Entry 6I97 (X-ray diffraction, 3.35 A resolution); this record covers chains B and D of the 4 polymer chains in the assembly.

# Chain B
Molecule: TonB-dependent receptor
Source organism: Pseudomonas aeruginosa
UniProtKB: A0A485EWC9 (A0A485EWC9_PSEAI); residues 53-820 here correspond to UniProt positions 27-794 (UniProt number = residue number - 26)
Sequence (768 residues; row label = number of the first residue in the row):
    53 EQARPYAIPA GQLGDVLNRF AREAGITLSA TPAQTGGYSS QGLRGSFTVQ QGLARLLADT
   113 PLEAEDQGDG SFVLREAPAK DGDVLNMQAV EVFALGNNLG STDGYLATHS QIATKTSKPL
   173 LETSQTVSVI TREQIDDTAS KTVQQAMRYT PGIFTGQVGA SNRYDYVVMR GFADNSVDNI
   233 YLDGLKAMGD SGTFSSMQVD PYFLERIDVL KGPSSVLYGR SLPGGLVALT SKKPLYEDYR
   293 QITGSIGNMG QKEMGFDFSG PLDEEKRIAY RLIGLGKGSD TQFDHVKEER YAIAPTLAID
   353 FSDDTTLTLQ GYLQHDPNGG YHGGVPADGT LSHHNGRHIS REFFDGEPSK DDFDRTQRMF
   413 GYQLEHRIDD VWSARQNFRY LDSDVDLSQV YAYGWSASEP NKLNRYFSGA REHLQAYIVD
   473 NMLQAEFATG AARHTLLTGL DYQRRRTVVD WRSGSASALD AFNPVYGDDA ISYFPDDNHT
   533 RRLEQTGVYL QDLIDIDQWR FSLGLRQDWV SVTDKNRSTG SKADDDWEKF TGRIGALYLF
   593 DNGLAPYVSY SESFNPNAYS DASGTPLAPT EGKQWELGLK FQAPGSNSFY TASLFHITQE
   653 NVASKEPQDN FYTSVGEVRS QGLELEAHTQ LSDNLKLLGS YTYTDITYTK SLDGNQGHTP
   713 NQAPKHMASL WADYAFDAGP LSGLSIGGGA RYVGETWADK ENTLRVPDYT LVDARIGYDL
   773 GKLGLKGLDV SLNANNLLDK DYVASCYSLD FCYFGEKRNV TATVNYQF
Disordered / not traced: 131-134, 150-154
Disulfide bonds: Cys798-Cys804
Residues lining bound ligands: Ferrioxamine B (0UE): Tyr216, Tyr218, Val229, Ser243, Gly244, Thr245, Phe246, His374, Gly375, Gly376, Gln441, Tyr443, Ser460, Trp503, Lys657, Glu658, Pro659, Asp661, Asn662, Tyr664, Tyr799, Phe803, Tyr805

# Chain D
Molecule: Protein TonB
Source organism: Pseudomonas aeruginosa
UniProtKB: A0A2R3J1C6 (A0A2R3J1C6_PSEAI); residues 251-340 here correspond to UniProt positions 250-339 (UniProt number = residue number - 1)
Sequence (90 residues; row label = number of the first residue in the row):
   251 DSDIKPLRMD PPVYPRMAQA RGIEGRVKVL FTITSDGRID DIQVLESVPS RMFDREVRQA
   311 MAKWRFEPRV SGGKIVARQA TKMFFFKIEK

# Interface between chain B and chain D
Contacting residue pairs (14):
  Asn70(B) - Glu339(D)
  Arg74(B) - Glu339(D)
  Thr79(B) - Gln269(D)  hydrogen bond
  Ser81(B) - Val263(D)
  Ser81(B) - Tyr264(D)
  Thr83(B) - Pro261(D)
  Gln86(B) - Pro261(D)
  Asp121(B) - Arg266(D)  salt bridge
  Ser123(B) - Val263(D)
  Val125(B) - Val263(D)  hydrophobic
  Leu126(B) - Pro261(D)
  Arg127(B) - Asp260(D)  salt bridge
  Arg127(B) - Lys313(D)
  Glu128(B) - Arg258(D)  salt bridge
Other interface residues (no listed pair), chain D (12 interface residues in all): Leu257, Pro262, Lys340

# In short
Chain B and chain D each contribute 12 residues to their interface, with 1 hydrogen bond and 3 salt bridges.
Polar pairs include Asp121(B)-Arg266(D), Arg127(B)-Asp260(D) and Glu128(B)-Arg258(D). Chain B binds
Ferrioxamine B.
Chain B is TonB-dependent receptor and chain D is Protein TonB, both from Pseudomonas aeruginosa; the
structure, Structure of the ferrioxamine B transporter FoxA from Pseudomonas aeruginosa in complex with
ferrioxamine B and ..., was determined by X-ray diffraction, deposited together with 6I96 and 6I98.
